PDB entry 9FMW | electron microscopy, 3.60 A resolution | chains A and L of the 5 polymer chains in the assembly

== Chain A ==
Molecule: Spike glycoprotein, Fibritin
Organism: Severe acute respiratory syndrome coronavirus 2
UniProt: chimeric construct of P0DTC2, P10104: residues 1-1204 from P0DTC2 (SPIKE_SARS2) positions 1-1204 (same numbers); residues 1208-1234 from P10104 positions 458-484 (UniProt number = residue number - 750)
Amino-acid sequence (1277 residues; row label = number of the first residue in the row):
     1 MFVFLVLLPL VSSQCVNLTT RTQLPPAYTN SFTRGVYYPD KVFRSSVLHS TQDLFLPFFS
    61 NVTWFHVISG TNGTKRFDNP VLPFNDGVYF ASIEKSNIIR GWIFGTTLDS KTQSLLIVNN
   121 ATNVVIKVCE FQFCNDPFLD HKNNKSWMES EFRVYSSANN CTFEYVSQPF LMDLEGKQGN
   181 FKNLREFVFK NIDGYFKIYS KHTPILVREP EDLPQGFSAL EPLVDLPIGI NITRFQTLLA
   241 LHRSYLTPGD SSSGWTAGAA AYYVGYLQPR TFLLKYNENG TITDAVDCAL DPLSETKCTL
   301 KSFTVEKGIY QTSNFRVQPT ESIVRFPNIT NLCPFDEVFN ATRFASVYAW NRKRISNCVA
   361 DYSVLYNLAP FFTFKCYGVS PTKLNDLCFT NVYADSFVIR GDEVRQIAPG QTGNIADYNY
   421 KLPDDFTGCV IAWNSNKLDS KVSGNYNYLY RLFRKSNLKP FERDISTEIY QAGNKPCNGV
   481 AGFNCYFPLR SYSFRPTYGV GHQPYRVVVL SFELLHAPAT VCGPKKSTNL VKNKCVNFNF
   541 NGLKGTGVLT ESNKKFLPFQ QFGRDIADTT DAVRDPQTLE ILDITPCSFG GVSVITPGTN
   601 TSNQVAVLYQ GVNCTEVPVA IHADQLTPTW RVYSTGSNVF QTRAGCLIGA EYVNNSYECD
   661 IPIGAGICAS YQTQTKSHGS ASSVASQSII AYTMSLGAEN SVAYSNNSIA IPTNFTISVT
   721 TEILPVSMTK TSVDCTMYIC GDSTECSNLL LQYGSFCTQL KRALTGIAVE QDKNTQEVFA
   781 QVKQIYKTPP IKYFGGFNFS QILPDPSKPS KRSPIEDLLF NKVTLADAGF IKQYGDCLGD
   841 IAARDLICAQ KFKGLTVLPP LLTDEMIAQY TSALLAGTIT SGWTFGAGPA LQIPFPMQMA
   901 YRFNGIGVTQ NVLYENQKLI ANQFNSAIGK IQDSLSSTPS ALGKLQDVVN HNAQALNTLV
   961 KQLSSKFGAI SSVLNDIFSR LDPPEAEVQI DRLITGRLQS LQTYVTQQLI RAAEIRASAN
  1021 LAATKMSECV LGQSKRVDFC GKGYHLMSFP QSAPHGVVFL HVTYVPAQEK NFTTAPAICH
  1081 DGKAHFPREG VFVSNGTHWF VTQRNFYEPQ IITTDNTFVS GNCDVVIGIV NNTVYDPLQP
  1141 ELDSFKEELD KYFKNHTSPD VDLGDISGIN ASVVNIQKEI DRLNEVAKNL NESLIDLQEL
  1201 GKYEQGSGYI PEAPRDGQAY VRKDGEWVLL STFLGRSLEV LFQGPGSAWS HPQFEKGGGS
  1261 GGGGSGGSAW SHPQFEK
Disordered / not traced: 1-16, 67-77, 141-150, 174-180, 240-260, 402, 408-413, 416, 420, 465-467, 496-502, 675-684, 834-843, 1145-1277
Disulfide bonds: Cys376-Cys429, Cys477-Cys485, Cys535-Cys587, Cys614-Cys646, Cys659-Cys668, Cys735-Cys757, Cys740-Cys746, Cys1029-Cys1040, Cys1079-Cys1123
Sequence notes: variant Val67 (Ala in P0DTC2), Ile93 (Thr95 in P0DTC2), Asp140 (Gly142 in P0DTC2), Leu206 (Asn211 in P0DTC2), Val207 (Leu212 in P0DTC2), Arg208 (Val213 in P0DTC2), Glu209 (Arg214 in P0DTC2), Asp336 (Gly339 in P0DTC2), Leu368 (Ser371 in P0DTC2), Pro370 (Ser373 in P0DTC2), Phe372 (Ser375 in P0DTC2), Asn414 (Lys417 in P0DTC2), Lys437 (Asn440 in P0DTC2), Ser443 (Gly446 in P0DTC2), Asn474 (Ser477 in P0DTC2), Lys475 (Thr478 in P0DTC2), Ala481 (Glu484 in P0DTC2), Arg490 (Gln493 in P0DTC2), Ser493 (Gly496 in P0DTC2), Arg495 (Gln498 in P0DTC2), Tyr498 (Asn501 in P0DTC2), His502 (Tyr505 in P0DTC2), Lys544 (Thr547 in P0DTC2), Gly611 (Asp614 in P0DTC2), Tyr652 (His655 in P0DTC2), Lys676 (Asn679 in P0DTC2), His678 (Pro681 in P0DTC2), Lys761 (Asn764 in P0DTC2), Tyr793 (Asp796 in P0DTC2), Lys853 (Asn856 in P0DTC2), His951 (Gln954 in P0DTC2), Lys966 (Asn969 in P0DTC2), Phe978 (Leu981 in P0DTC2); insertion (210-211); engineered mutation Gly679 (Arg682 in P0DTC2), Ser680 (Arg683 in P0DTC2), Ser682 (Arg685 in P0DTC2), Pro889 (Ala892 in P0DTC2), Pro896 (Ala899 in P0DTC2), Pro939 (Ala942 in P0DTC2), Pro983 (Lys986 in P0DTC2), Pro984 (Val987 in P0DTC2), Leu1229 (Phe479 in P10104); conflict Pro814 (Phe817 in P0DTC2); linker (1205-1207); expression tag (1235-1277)
UniProt features mapped onto this chain:
  - glycosylation (N-linked (GlcNAc...) asparagine): Asn17 (complex), Asn61 (hybrid), Asn331 (complex), Asn603 (hybrid)

== Chain L ==
Molecule: Fab of neutralizing mAb K501SP6 light chain
Organism: Homo sapiens
Notes: antibody fragment or engineered binder
Amino-acid sequence (134 residues; each row starts with the number of its first residue; note: 1 number in that range is skipped by the numbering (no residue carries it; nothing is unmodelled there); a row labelled like 27A-27C holds insertion residues (27A, then the next letters in order); numbers below 1 keep their minus sign (Trp-1 is residue -1)):
    -1 WAQSALTQPP S
    11 VSGAPGQRVA ISCTGSS
27A-27C ANI
    28 GTADDVHWYQ QLPRTAPKLL IYGNNNRPSG VPDRFSGSQS GTSASLVITG LQPEDEADYF
    88 CQSYDSSL
95A-95B SG
    96 YVFGTGTKVT V
  106A L
   107 GQPKAAPSVT LFPPSSEELQ A
Disordered / not traced: -1 to 0, 107-127
Disulfide bonds: Cys23-Cys88

== Interface between chain A and chain L ==
Residue-residue contacts - 8 pairs, chain A then chain L:
  Thr122(A) - Tyr49(L)  hydrogen bond (backbone-side chain)
  Thr122(A) - Arg54(L)
  Asn123(A) - Tyr49(L)
  Gln168(A) - Asp31(L)
  Gln168(A) - Asp32(L)  hydrogen bond
  Gln168(A) - Gly50(L)
  Pro169(A) - Asn53(L)
  Met172(A) - Asp31(L)
Interface residues without a listed pair, chain L (8 interface residues in all): Ala30, His34

== In short ==
5 residues of chain A and 8 residues of chain L are in contact; the contacts include 2 hydrogen bonds. Polar
contacts include Thr122(A)-Tyr49(L) and Gln168(A)-Asp32(L).
Here chain A is Spike glycoprotein, Fibritin (Severe acute respiratory syndrome coronavirus 2) and chain L is
Fab of neutralizing mAb K501SP6 light chain (Homo sapiens). Entry 9FMW (Omicron BA.1 Spike protein with
neutralizing NTD specific mAb K501SP6) was determined by electron microscopy.
